9GMB - chains C and F of the 6 polymer chains in the assembly; structure by electron microscopy, 4.20 A resolution (low resolution: residue-level contacts below are approximate; hydrogen-bond / salt-bridge calls are withheld).

# Chain C
Protein: Chromosome partition protein MukF
From: Escherichia coli
UniProtKB: P60293 (MUKF_ECOLI); numbering as in UniProt (aligned over 1-440)
Chain sequence (440 residues; numbered 1 to 440; the number before each row is that of its first residue):
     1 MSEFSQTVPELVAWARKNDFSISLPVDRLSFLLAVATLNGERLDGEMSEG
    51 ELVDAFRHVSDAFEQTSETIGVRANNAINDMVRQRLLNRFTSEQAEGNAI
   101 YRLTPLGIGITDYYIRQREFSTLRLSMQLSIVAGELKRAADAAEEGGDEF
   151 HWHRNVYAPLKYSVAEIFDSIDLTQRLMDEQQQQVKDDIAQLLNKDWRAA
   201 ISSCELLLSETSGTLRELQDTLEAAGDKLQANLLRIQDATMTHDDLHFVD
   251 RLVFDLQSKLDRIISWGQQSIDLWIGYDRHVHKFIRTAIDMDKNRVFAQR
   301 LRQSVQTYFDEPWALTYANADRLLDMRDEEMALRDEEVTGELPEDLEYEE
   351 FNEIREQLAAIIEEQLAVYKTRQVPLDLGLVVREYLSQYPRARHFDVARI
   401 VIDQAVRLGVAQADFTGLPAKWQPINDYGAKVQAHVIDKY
Not modelled in the structure: 1-4, 328-440
UniProt features mapped onto this chain:
  - region: Leu-208 to Ile-236 (Leucine-zipper)

# Chain F
Protein: Chromosome partition protein MukE
From: Escherichia coli
UniProtKB: P22524 (MUKE_ECOLI); numbering as in UniProt (aligned over 1-234)
Chain sequence (234 residues; numbered 1 to 234; the number before each row is that of its first residue):
     1 MSSTNIEQVMPVKLAQALANPLFPALDSALRSGRHIGLDELDNHAFLMDF
    51 QEYLEEFYARYNVELIRAPEGFFYLRPRSTTLIPRSVLSELDMMVGKILC
   101 YLYLSPERLANEGIFTQQELYDELLTLADEAKLLKLVNNRSTGSDVDRQK
   151 LQEKVRSSLNRLRRLGMVWFMGHDSSKFRITESVFRFGADVRAGDDPREA
   201 QRRLIRDGEAMPIENHLQLNDETEENQPDSGEEE
Not modelled in the structure: 1-6, 210-234

# How chain C and chain F interact
Pairs across the interface (21; chain C residue first):
  Arg-322(C) / Pro-84(F)
  Arg-322(C) / Arg-85(F)
  Arg-322(C) / Ser-86(F)
  Leu-323(C) / Arg-31(F)
  Leu-323(C) / Ser-32(F)
  Leu-323(C) / Gly-33(F)
  Leu-323(C) / Pro-77(F)
  Leu-323(C) / Pro-84(F)
  Leu-323(C) / Arg-85(F)
  Leu-323(C) / Ser-86(F)
  Leu-324(C) / Ser-86(F)
  Leu-324(C) / Leu-165(F)
  Asp-325(C) / Arg-85(F)
  Asp-325(C) / Ser-86(F)
  Asp-325(C) / Val-87(F)
  Asp-325(C) / Leu-88(F)
  Met-326(C) / Arg-85(F)
  Met-326(C) / Leu-88(F)
  Met-326(C) / Met-93(F)
  Met-326(C) / Arg-186(F)
  Arg-327(C) / Met-93(F)
Other interface residues (no listed pair), chain F (16 interface residues in all): Leu-30, Ile-83, Phe-187, Glu-209

# In short
6 residues of chain C face 16 of chain F across their interface.
Here chain C is Chromosome partition protein MukF and chain F is Chromosome partition protein MukE, both from
Escherichia coli. Entry 9GMB (MukEF in complex with the phage protein gp5.9) was determined by electron
microscopy, deposited together with 9GM6, 9GM7, 9GM8, 9GM9, 9GMA and 9GMD.
